Entry 9MQK (electron microscopy, 3.18 A resolution); this record covers chains A and B of the 5 polymer chains in the assembly.

[Chain A (and B)]
Name: Kappa-Opioid Receptor
From: Mus musculus
Notes: chain B of this document is another copy of the same molecule, construct and numbering; everything in this record applies to it too
Sequence (388 residues; each row starts with the number of its first residue; numbers below 1 keep their minus sign (Asp-7 is residue -7)):
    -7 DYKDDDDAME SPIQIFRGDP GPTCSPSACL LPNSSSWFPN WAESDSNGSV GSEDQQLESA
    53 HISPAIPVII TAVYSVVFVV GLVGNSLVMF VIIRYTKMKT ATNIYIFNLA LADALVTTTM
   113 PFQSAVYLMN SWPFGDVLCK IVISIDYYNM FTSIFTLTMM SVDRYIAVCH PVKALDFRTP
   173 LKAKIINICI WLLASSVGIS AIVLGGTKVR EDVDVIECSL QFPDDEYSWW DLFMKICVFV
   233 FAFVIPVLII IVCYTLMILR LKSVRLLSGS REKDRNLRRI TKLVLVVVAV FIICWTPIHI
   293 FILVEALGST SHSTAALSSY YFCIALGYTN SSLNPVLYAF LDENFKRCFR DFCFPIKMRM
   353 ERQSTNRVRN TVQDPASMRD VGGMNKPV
Disordered / not traced: -7 to 56, 301-306, 348-380
Cystine bridges: Cys131-Cys210
Ligand contacts: A1BNM (methyl (1S,3R,4S,6S,8M)-2-[(1-ethyl-1H-pyrazol-4-yl)methyl]-8-(3-hydroxyphenyl)-3,4-dimethyl-2-azabicyclo[2.2.2]oct-7-ene-6-carboxylate): Tyr66, Gln115, Val118, Asp138, Tyr139, Met142, Lys227, Val230, Trp287, Ile290, His291, Ile294, Tyr312, Tyr313, Ile316, Gly319, Tyr320

[Chain A / chain B interface]
Pairs across the interface (37; chain A residue first):
  Ser67(A) with Ser67(B), hydrogen bond (backbone-side chain); Val68(B); Val71(B)
  Phe70(A) with Val71(B), hydrophobic; Pro113(B), hydrophobic
  Val71(A) with Thr63(B); Ser67(B); Ser116(B)
  Leu74(A) with Pro113(B), hydrophobic; Phe126(B), hydrophobic
  Val75(A) with Pro113(B); Ala117(B); Met121(B), hydrophobic
  Ser78(A) with Phe126(B)
  Leu79(A) with Met121(B), hydrophobic
  Phe82(A) with Pro125(B), hydrophobic
  Arg86(A) with Asp206(B), salt bridge
  Pro113(A) with Leu74(B), hydrophobic; Val75(B)
  Ser116(A) with Val71(B)
  Ala117(A) with Val75(B), hydrophobic
  Met121(A) with Val75(B), hydrophobic; Phe344(B), hydrophobic; Cys345(B)
  Ser123(A) with Phe344(B)
  Pro125(A) with Phe82(B)
  Phe126(A) with Leu74(B), hydrophobic; Ser78(B)
  Val205(A) with Pro347(B)
  Val207(A) with Pro347(B), hydrophobic
  Ile208(A) with Phe82(B), hydrophobic; Arg86(B)
  Phe344(A) with Met121(B), hydrophobic; Ser123(B); Pro125(B), hydrophobic
  Pro347(A) with Val205(B); Val207(B), hydrophobic
Other interface residues (no listed pair), chain A (27 interface residues in all): Thr63, Val68, Phe114, Trp124, Val201, Cys345
Other interface residues (no listed pair), chain B (28 interface residues in all): Tyr66, Leu79, Phe114, Trp124, Val201, Ile208

[In short]
The interface between chain A and chain B involves 27 residues on one side and 28 on the other; the contacts
include 1 hydrogen bond and 1 salt bridge. Among the polar pairs are Arg86(A)-Asp206(B) and Ser67(A)-Ser67(B).
Bound to chain A: compound A1BNM.
Chain A and chain B are both Kappa-Opioid Receptor (Mus musculus); the structure, Inactive Kappa-Opioid
Receptor with Nb6M, NabFab, and isoquinuclidine compound #020_E1, was determined by electron microscopy,
deposited together with 9MQH, 9MQI, 9MQJ and 9MQL.
